Entry 2OT0 (X-ray diffraction, 2.05 A resolution); this record covers chains A and E of the 8 polymer chains in the assembly.

Chain A:
Molecule: Fructose-bisphosphate aldolase A
Source organism: Oryctolagus cuniculus
Notes: EC 4.1.2.13
Reference sequence: P00883 (ALDOA_RABIT); residues 1-363 here correspond to UniProt positions 2-364 (UniProt number = residue number + 1)
Sequence (363 residues; numbered 1 to 363; the number before each row is that of its first residue):
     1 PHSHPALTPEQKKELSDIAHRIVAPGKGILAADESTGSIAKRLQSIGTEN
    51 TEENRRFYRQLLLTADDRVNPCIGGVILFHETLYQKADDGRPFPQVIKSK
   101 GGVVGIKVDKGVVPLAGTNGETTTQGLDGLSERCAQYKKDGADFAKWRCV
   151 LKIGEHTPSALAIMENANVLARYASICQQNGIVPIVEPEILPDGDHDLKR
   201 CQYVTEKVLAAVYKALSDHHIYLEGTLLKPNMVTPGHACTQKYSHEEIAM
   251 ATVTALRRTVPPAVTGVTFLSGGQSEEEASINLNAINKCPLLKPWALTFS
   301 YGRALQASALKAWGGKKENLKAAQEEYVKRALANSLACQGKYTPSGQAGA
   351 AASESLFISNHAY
Unresolved in the structure: 347-353
Curated features (UniProtKB/Swiss-Prot):
  - active site: Glu187 (Proton acceptor), Lys229 (Schiff-base intermediate with dihydroxyacetone-P)
  - binding site (beta-D-fructose 1,6-bisphosphate): Arg42, Ser271 to Gly273, Ser300, Arg303
  - site: Cys72 (Essential for substrate cleavage), Lys107 (Essential for substrate cleavage), Lys146 (Alkylation inactivates the enzyme), His361 (Alkylation inactivates the enzyme), Tyr363 (Necessary for preference for fructose 1,6-bisphosphate over fructose 1-phosphate)
  - modified residue: Thr8 (Phosphothreonine), Ser35 (Phosphoserine), Ser38 (Phosphoserine), Lys41 (N6-acetyllysine), Ser45 (Phosphoserine), Lys98 (N6-(2-hydroxyisobutyryl)lysine), Lys107 (N6-acetyllysine), Lys110 (N6-acetyllysine), Ser131 (Phosphoserine), Lys146 (N6-(2-hydroxyisobutyryl)lysine), Ser271 (Phosphoserine), Lys311 (N6-malonyllysine), Lys329 (N6-acetyllysine), Asn360 (Deamidated asparagine)
  - cross-link: Lys41 (Glycyl lysine isopeptide (Lys-Gly) (interchain with G-Cter in SUMO1))

Chain E:
Molecule: Wiskott-Aldrich syndrome protein C-terminal peptide
Reference sequence: P42768 (WASP_HUMAN); residues 488-502 here = UniProt positions 488-502
Sequence (15 residues; each row starts with the number of its first residue):
   488 EDQAGDEDEDDEWDD
Unresolved in the structure: 488-497, 502

Chain A / chain E interface:
Contacting residue pairs - 16 pairs, chain A then chain E:
  Glu34(A) - Trp500(E)  hydrogen bond
  Ser38(A) - Asp498(E)  hydrogen bond
  Lys41(A) - Asp498(E)  salt bridge
  Arg42(A) - Asp498(E)  salt bridge
  Arg42(A) - Trp500(E)
  Lys146(A) - Glu499(E)  salt bridge
  Arg148(A) - Asp498(E)
  Arg148(A) - Glu499(E)
  Glu187(A) - Glu499(E)
  Gly272(A) - Glu499(E)
  Gly272(A) - Trp500(E)
  Gly273(A) - Trp500(E)
  Gly273(A) - Asp501(E)
  Arg303(A) - Trp500(E)  hydrogen bond (side chain-backbone)
  Arg303(A) - Asp501(E)  salt bridge
  Gln306(A) - Trp500(E)
Other interface residues (no listed pair), chain A (17 interface residues in all): Asp33, Lys107, Lys229, Gly302, Ala307, Leu310

In short:
The interface between chain A and chain E involves 17 residues on one side and 4 on the other; the contacts
include 3 hydrogen bonds and 4 salt bridges. Polar pairs include Lys41(A)-Asp498(E), Arg42(A)-Asp498(E) and
Lys146(A)-Glu499(E).
Here chain A is Fructose-bisphosphate aldolase A (Oryctolagus cuniculus) and chain E is Wiskott-Aldrich
syndrome protein C-terminal peptide. Entry 2OT0 (Fructose-1,6-bisphosphate aldolase from rabbit muscle in
complex with a C-terminal peptide of Wiskott-Aldrich syndrome protein) was determined by X-ray diffraction,
deposited together with 2OT1.
